PDB entry 2WEO | X-ray diffraction, 1.40 A resolution | chain A

Chain A:
Protein: Carbonic anhydrase 2
From: Homo sapiens
Notes: EC 4.2.1.1
UniProt: P00918 (CAH2_HUMAN); the author numbering skips numbers that UniProt does not, so the offset changes along the chain: 2-125 = UniProt 2-125; 127-261 = UniProt 126-260
Chain sequence (259 residues; row label = number of the first residue in the row; note: 1 number in that range is skipped by the numbering (no residue carries it; nothing is unmodelled there)):
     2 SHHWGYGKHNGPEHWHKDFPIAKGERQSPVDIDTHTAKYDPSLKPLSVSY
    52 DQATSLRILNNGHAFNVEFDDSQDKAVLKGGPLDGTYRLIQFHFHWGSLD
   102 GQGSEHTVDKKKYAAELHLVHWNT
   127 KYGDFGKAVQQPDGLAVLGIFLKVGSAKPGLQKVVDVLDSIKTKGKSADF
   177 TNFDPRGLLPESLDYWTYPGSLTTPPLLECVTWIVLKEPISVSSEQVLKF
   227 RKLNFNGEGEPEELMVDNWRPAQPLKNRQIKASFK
Not modelled in the structure: 2-3
Ion coordination: Zn2+: H94, H96, H119 (together with 3-fluorobenzenesulfonamide)
Residues lining bound ligands: 3-fluorobenzenesulfonamide (FBW): Q92, H94, H96, E106, H119, V121, F131, V143, S197, L198, T199, T200, W209
Curated features (UniProtKB/Swiss-Prot):
  - active site: H64 (Proton donor/acceptor)
  - binding site (Zn(2+)): H94, H96, H119
  - binding site (substrate): T199, T200
  - site: Y7 (Fine-tunes the proton-transfer properties of H-64), N62 (Fine-tunes the proton-transfer properties of H-64), N67 (Fine-tunes the proton-transfer properties of H-64), Q92 (Involved in the binding of some activators, including histamine and L-histidine)
  - modified residue: S2 (N-acetylserine), S166 (Phosphoserine), S173 (Phosphoserine)

Summary:
Chain A binds 3-fluorobenzenesulfonamide. H94, H96 and H119 coordinate Zn2+. Curated annotation (UniProt)
lists active-site residue H64, 3 Zn2+-binding residues and substrate-binding residues T199 and T200.
Chain A is Carbonic anhydrase 2 (Homo sapiens); the structure, Thermodynamic Optimisation of Carbonic
Anhydrase Fragment Inhibitors, was determined by X-ray diffraction together with 2WEG, 2WEH and 2WEJ from the
same study.
